PDB entry 2XWJ | X-ray diffraction, 4.00 A resolution | chains A and B of the 3 polymer chains in the assembly

Chain A:
Molecule: Complement C3 beta chain
From: Homo sapiens
Reference sequence: P01024 (CO3_HUMAN); residues 1-645 here correspond to UniProt positions 23-667 (UniProt number = residue number + 22)
Sequence (645 residues; each row starts with the number of its first residue):
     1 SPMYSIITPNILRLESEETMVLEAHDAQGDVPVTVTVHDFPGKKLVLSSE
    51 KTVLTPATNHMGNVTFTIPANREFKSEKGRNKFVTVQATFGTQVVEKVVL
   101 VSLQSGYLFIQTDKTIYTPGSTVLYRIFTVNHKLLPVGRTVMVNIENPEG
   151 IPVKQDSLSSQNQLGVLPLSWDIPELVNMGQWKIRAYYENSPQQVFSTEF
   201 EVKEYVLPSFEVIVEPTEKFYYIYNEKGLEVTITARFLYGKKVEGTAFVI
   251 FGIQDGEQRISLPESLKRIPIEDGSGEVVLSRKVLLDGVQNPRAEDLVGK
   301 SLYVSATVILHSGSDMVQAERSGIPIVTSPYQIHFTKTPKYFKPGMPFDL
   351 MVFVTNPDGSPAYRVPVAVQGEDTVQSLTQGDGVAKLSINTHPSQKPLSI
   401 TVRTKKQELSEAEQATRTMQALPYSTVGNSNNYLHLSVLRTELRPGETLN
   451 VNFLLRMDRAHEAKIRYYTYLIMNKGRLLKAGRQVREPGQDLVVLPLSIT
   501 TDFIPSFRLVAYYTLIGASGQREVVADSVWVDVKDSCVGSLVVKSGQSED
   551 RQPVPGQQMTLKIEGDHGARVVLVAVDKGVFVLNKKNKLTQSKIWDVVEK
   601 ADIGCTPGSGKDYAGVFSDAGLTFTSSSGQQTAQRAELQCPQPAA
Not modelled in the structure: 76-77, 643-645
Disulfide bonds: Cys-605/Cys-640
Swiss-Prot annotation at these positions:
  - site: Ser-519, Gly-520 (Microbial infection: Cleavage)
  - modified residue (Phosphoserine): Ser-16, Ser-48, Ser-275, Ser-281
  - glycosylation: Asn-63 (N-linked (GlcNAc...) asparagine)

Chain B:
Molecule: Complement C3 alpha chain
From: Homo sapiens
Reference sequence: P01024 (CO3_HUMAN); residues 727-1641 here correspond to UniProt positions 749-1663 (UniProt number = residue number + 22)
Sequence (915 residues; row label = number of the first residue in the row):
   727 SNLDEDIIAEENIVSRSEFPESWLWNVEDLKEPPKNGISTKLMNIFLKDS
   777 ITTWEILAVSMSDKKGICVADPFEVTVMQDFFIDLRLPYSVVRNEQVEIR
   827 AVLYNYRQNQELKVRVELLHNPAFCSLATTKRRHQQTVTIPPKSSLSVPY
   877 VIVPLKTGLQEVEVKAAVYHHFISDGVRKSLKVVPEGIRMNKTVAVRTLD
   927 PERLGREGVQKEDIPPADLSDQVPDTESETRILLQGTPVAQMTEDAVDAE
   977 RLKHLIVTPSGCGEENMIGMTPTVIAVHYLDETEQWEKFGLEKRQGALEL
  1027 IKKGYTQQLAFRQPSSAFAAFVKRAPSTWLTAYVVKVFSLAVNLIAIDSQ
  1077 VLCGAVKWLILEKQKPDGVFQEDAPVIHQEMIGGLRNNNEKDMALTAFVL
  1127 ISLQEAKDICEEQVNSLPGSITKAGDFLEANYMNLQRSYTVAIAGYALAQ
  1177 MGRLKGPLLNKFLTTAKDKNRWEDPGKQLYNVEATSYALLALLQLKDFDF
  1227 VPPVVRWLNEQRYYGGGYGSTQATFMVFQALAQYQKDAPDHQELNLDVSL
  1277 QLPSRSSKITHRIHWESASLLRSEETKENEGFTVTAEGKGQGTLSVVTMY
  1327 HAKAKDQLTCNKFDLKVTIKPAPETEKRPQDAKNTMILEICTRYRGDQDA
  1377 TMSILDISMMTGFAPDTDDLKQLANGVDRYISKYELDKAFSDRNTLIIYL
  1427 DKVSHSEDDCLAFKVHQYFNVELIQPGAVKVYAYYNLEESCTRFYHPEKE
  1477 DGKLNKLCRDELCRCAEENCFIQKSDDKVTLEERLDKACEPGVDYVYKTR
  1527 LVKVQLSNDFDEYIMAIEQTIKSGSDEVQVGQQRTFISPIKCREALKLEE
  1577 KKHYLMWGLSSDFWGEKPNLSYIIGKDTWVEHWPEEDECQDEENQKQCQD
  1627 LGAFTESMVVFGCPN
Not modelled in the structure: 727-729, 1350-1358, 1501-1502
Disulfide bonds: Cys-851/Cys-1491, Cys-1079/Cys-1136, Cys-1336/Cys-1467, Cys-1367/Cys-1436, Cys-1484/Cys-1489, Cys-1496/Cys-1568, Cys-1515/Cys-1639, Cys-1615/Cys-1624
Covalent attachments: N-acetylglucosamine (NAG) linked to Asn-917
Construct notes: engineered mutation Glu-991 (Gln1013 in P01024)
Metal / ion sites: Ni2+: Asn-1641 (shared with 3 residues of chain I)
Swiss-Prot annotation at these positions:
  - region: Glu-1612 to Phe-1637 (Interaction with CFP/properdin)
  - site: Arg-932, Glu-933 (Cleavage), Arg-1281, Ser-1282 (Cleavage), Arg-1298, Ser-1299 (Cleavage), Asn-1641 (Coordinates Mg(2+) for interaction with Complement factor B Bb fragment (CFB))
  - modified residue (Phosphoserine): Ser-946, Ser-1299, Ser-1551
  - glycosylation (N-linked (GlcNAc...) asparagine): Asn-917, Asn-1595

How chain A and chain B interact:
Pairs across the interface (198):
  Pro-41(A) / Asp-1007(B)
  Pro-41(A) / Glu-1008(B)
  Gly-42(A) / Asn-1069(B)
  Lys-43(A) / Asn-1069(B)
  Arg-80(A) / Thr-1009(B)
  Gln-111(A) / Val-785(B)
  Asp-113(A) / Ser-748(B)  hydrogen bond
  Asp-113(A) / Trp-751(B)
  Lys-114(A) / Glu-747(B)  salt bridge
  Lys-114(A) / Ser-748(B)
  Pro-119(A) / Tyr-815(B)
  Pro-119(A) / Lys-908(B)  hydrogen bond (backbone-side chain)
  Leu-124(A) / Trp-751(B)
  Tyr-125(A) / Trp-751(B)
  Arg-126(A) / Trp-751(B)
  Phe-128(A) / Val-785(B)  hydrophobic
  Phe-128(A) / Met-787(B)  hydrophobic
  Leu-134(A) / Gly-792(B)
  Leu-134(A) / Ile-793(B)
  Leu-135(A) / Lys-790(B)
  Leu-135(A) / Lys-791(B)
  Leu-135(A) / Gly-792(B)
  Pro-136(A) / Met-787(B)  hydrophobic
  Pro-136(A) / Ser-788(B)
  Pro-136(A) / Asp-789(B)
  Asn-147(A) / Leu-1297(B)
  Ile-151(A) / Gln-961(B)
  Ile-151(A) / Ser-1295(B)
  Ile-151(A) / Leu-1297(B)  hydrophobic
  Pro-152(A) / Ser-1295(B)
  Pro-152(A) / Leu-1296(B)
  Pro-152(A) / Leu-1297(B)  hydrogen bond (backbone-backbone)
  Val-153(A) / Leu-1296(B)
  Val-153(A) / Leu-1297(B)  hydrophobic
  Gln-155(A) / Leu-1296(B)
  Leu-164(A) / Met-787(B)
  Glu-175(A) / Lys-908(B)  salt bridge
  Leu-176(A) / Arg-915(B)
  Leu-176(A) / Glu-955(B)
  Leu-176(A) / Arg-957(B)  hydrogen bond (backbone-side chain)
  Leu-176(A) / Met-1325(B)  hydrophobic
  Glu-204(A) / Tyr-815(B)
  Tyr-205(A) / Glu-747(B)  hydrogen bond
  Tyr-205(A) / Tyr-815(B)
  Val-206(A) / Tyr-815(B)
  Leu-207(A) / Glu-747(B)
  Leu-207(A) / Arg-812(B)  hydrogen bond (backbone-side chain)
  Pro-208(A) / Arg-812(B)
  Ser-209(A) / Asp-810(B)
  Ser-209(A) / Arg-812(B)
  Phe-237(A) / Tyr-830(B)
  Phe-237(A) / Tyr-832(B)
  Leu-238(A) / Thr-778(B)
  Leu-238(A) / Thr-779(B)  hydrogen bond (backbone-side chain)
  Tyr-239(A) / Ile-777(B)
  Tyr-239(A) / Thr-802(B)
  Tyr-239(A) / Met-804(B)
  Tyr-239(A) / Phe-808(B)
  Tyr-239(A) / Tyr-830(B)
  Tyr-239(A) / Tyr-832(B)  hydrogen bond
  Lys-241(A) / Met-804(B)
  Lys-241(A) / Tyr-832(B)
  Thr-246(A) / Tyr-1425(B)  hydrogen bond
  Phe-248(A) / Met-1378(B)  hydrophobic
  Phe-248(A) / Tyr-1425(B)  hydrophobic
  Ile-250(A) / Tyr-1460(B)
  Leu-266(A) / Met-1378(B)  hydrophobic
  Arg-268(A) / Met-1378(B)
  Arg-268(A) / Tyr-1406(B)
  Arg-268(A) / Asp-1427(B)  salt bridge
  Pro-270(A) / Tyr-1406(B)
  Leu-310(A) / Tyr-830(B)
  Leu-310(A) / Ile-1423(B)
  His-311(A) / Ser-1408(B)
  His-311(A) / Tyr-1410(B)
  His-311(A) / Glu-1411(B)
  His-311(A) / Ile-1423(B)
  Ser-312(A) / Arg-826(B)  hydrogen bond (backbone-side chain)
  Ser-312(A) / Ser-873(B)
  Ser-312(A) / Ile-1423(B)
  Gly-313(A) / Asp-1382(B)
  Gly-313(A) / Ile-1423(B)
  Ser-314(A) / Arg-812(B)  hydrogen bond (backbone-side chain)
  Ser-314(A) / Arg-826(B)
  Ser-314(A) / Val-828(B)
  Ser-314(A) / Ser-873(B)
  Asp-315(A) / Arg-812(B)  salt bridge
  Met-316(A) / Tyr-1460(B)
  Met-316(A) / Leu-1463(B)  hydrophobic
  Gln-318(A) / Tyr-1461(B)
  Cys-537(A) / Cys-794(B)  disulfide
  Val-538(A) / Lys-791(B)
  Ser-540(A) / Ile-764(B)
  Leu-541(A) / Ala-784(B)
  Leu-541(A) / Ser-786(B)
  Leu-541(A) / Cys-794(B)
  Leu-541(A) / Ala-796(B)
  Val-543(A) / Ala-784(B)  hydrophobic
  Val-543(A) / Phe-799(B)
  Lys-544(A) / Phe-799(B)
  Ser-545(A) / Phe-799(B)
  Gln-552(A) / Thr-802(B)
  Gln-552(A) / Met-804(B)
  Pro-553(A) / Leu-773(B)  hydrophobic
  Pro-553(A) / Thr-802(B)
  Pro-553(A) / Val-803(B)
  Pro-553(A) / Met-804(B)
  Val-554(A) / Val-803(B)
  Pro-555(A) / Lys-774(B)
  Pro-555(A) / Asp-775(B)
  Pro-555(A) / Ile-777(B)  hydrophobic
  Pro-555(A) / Val-803(B)
  Pro-555(A) / Met-804(B)
  Gly-556(A) / Leu-773(B)
  Gly-556(A) / Lys-774(B)  hydrogen bond (backbone-backbone)
  Gln-557(A) / Leu-773(B)  hydrogen bond (backbone-backbone)
  Gln-558(A) / Asn-770(B)  hydrogen bond
  Gln-558(A) / Ile-771(B)
  Gln-558(A) / Phe-772(B)
  Met-559(A) / Met-769(B)
  Met-559(A) / Asn-770(B)
  Met-559(A) / Ile-771(B)  hydrogen bond (backbone-backbone)
  Met-559(A) / Leu-773(B)  hydrophobic
  Met-559(A) / Val-801(B)  hydrophobic
  Thr-560(A) / Leu-768(B)
  Thr-560(A) / Met-769(B)
  Leu-561(A) / Lys-767(B)
  Leu-561(A) / Leu-768(B)
  Leu-561(A) / Met-769(B)  hydrogen bond (backbone-backbone)
  Lys-562(A) / Thr-766(B)
  Lys-562(A) / Lys-767(B)
  Ile-563(A) / Ser-765(B)
  Ile-563(A) / Thr-766(B)
  Ile-563(A) / Lys-767(B)  hydrogen bond (backbone-backbone)
  Ile-563(A) / Met-769(B)  hydrophobic
  Glu-564(A) / Ser-765(B)
  Glu-564(A) / Thr-766(B)
  Gly-565(A) / Leu-756(B)
  Gly-565(A) / Ser-765(B)  hydrogen bond (backbone-backbone)
  Asp-566(A) / Leu-756(B)
  Asp-566(A) / Lys-791(B)
  His-567(A) / Leu-756(B)
  His-567(A) / Pro-760(B)
  His-567(A) / Ser-765(B)
  His-567(A) / Ser-788(B)
  Gly-568(A) / Leu-756(B)  hydrogen bond (backbone-backbone)
  Ala-569(A) / Leu-756(B)
  Ala-569(A) / Met-787(B)
  Ala-569(A) / Ser-788(B)
  Arg-570(A) / Val-753(B)
  Arg-570(A) / Glu-754(B)
  Arg-570(A) / Asp-755(B)  salt bridge
  Arg-570(A) / Val-785(B)
  Arg-570(A) / Ser-786(B)
  Arg-570(A) / Met-787(B)  hydrogen bond (backbone-backbone)
  Val-571(A) / Val-753(B)
  Val-571(A) / Glu-754(B)  hydrogen bond (backbone-backbone)
  Val-571(A) / Ala-784(B)  hydrophobic
  Val-571(A) / Val-785(B)
  Val-572(A) / Asn-752(B)
  Val-572(A) / Val-753(B)  hydrophobic
  Val-572(A) / Leu-783(B)
  Val-572(A) / Ala-784(B)
  Val-572(A) / Val-785(B)  hydrogen bond (backbone-backbone)
  Leu-573(A) / Leu-750(B)
  Leu-573(A) / Trp-751(B)
  Leu-573(A) / Asn-752(B)  hydrogen bond (backbone-backbone)
  Leu-573(A) / Met-769(B)  hydrophobic
  Leu-573(A) / Leu-783(B)
  Leu-573(A) / Ala-784(B)  hydrophobic
  Val-574(A) / Trp-749(B)
  Val-574(A) / Leu-750(B)  hydrogen bond (backbone-backbone)
  Val-574(A) / Trp-751(B)  hydrophobic
  Val-574(A) / Glu-781(B)
  Val-574(A) / Ile-782(B)
  Val-574(A) / Leu-783(B)  hydrogen bond (backbone-backbone)
  Ala-575(A) / Ser-748(B)
  Ala-575(A) / Trp-749(B)  hydrogen bond (backbone-backbone)
  Ala-575(A) / Leu-750(B)  hydrophobic
  Ala-575(A) / Glu-781(B)
  Val-576(A) / Glu-747(B)
  Val-576(A) / Trp-780(B)
  Val-576(A) / Glu-781(B)  hydrogen bond (backbone-backbone)
  Asp-577(A) / Glu-747(B)  hydrogen bond (backbone-backbone)
  Asp-577(A) / Thr-778(B)  hydrogen bond
  Asp-577(A) / Thr-779(B)
  Asp-577(A) / Trp-780(B)
  Lys-578(A) / Thr-779(B)  hydrogen bond (backbone-backbone)
  Lys-578(A) / Glu-800(B)  salt bridge
  Val-580(A) / Glu-747(B)
  Phe-581(A) / Glu-781(B)
  Lys-588(A) / Glu-781(B)  salt bridge
  Leu-589(A) / Val-795(B)  hydrophobic
  Thr-590(A) / Val-795(B)
  Gln-591(A) / Ile-793(B)
  Gln-591(A) / Cys-794(B)
  Gln-591(A) / Val-795(B)  hydrogen bond (side chain-backbone)
  Gln-634(A) / Leu-1017(B)
Other interface residues (no listed pair), chain A (103 interface residues in all): Phe-40, Lys-78, Asn-81, Phe-109, Ile-116, Thr-118, Val-130, Lys-154, Gly-165, Val-166, Asn-178, Thr-307, Ile-309, Gly-539, Ile-594
Other interface residues (no listed pair), chain B (93 interface residues in all): Arg-742, Glu-758, Gln-805, Leu-813, Pro-814, Glu-1010, Arg-1020, Trp-1291, Tyr-1458
Disulfides between the chains: Cys-537(A)/Cys-794(B)

Summary:
The interface between chain A and chain B involves 103 residues on one side and 93 on the other; the contacts
include 1 disulfide bond, 31 hydrogen bonds and 7 salt bridges. Polar pairs include Lys-114(A)/Glu-747(B),
Glu-175(A)/Lys-908(B) and Arg-268(A)/Asp-1427(B). Covalently linked N-acetylglucosamine: at Asn-917(B).
Here chain A is Complement C3 beta chain and chain B is Complement C3 alpha chain, both from Homo sapiens.
Entry 2XWJ (Crystal Structure of Complement C3b in Complex with Factor B) was determined by X-ray diffraction
together with 2XW9, 2XWA and 2XWB from the same study.
